Entry 8IO9 (electron microscopy, 2.36 A resolution); this record covers chains K and L of the 12 polymer chains in the assembly.

Chain K (and L):
Name: Probable phosphoketolase
From: Synechococcus elongatus (strain ATCC 33912 / PCC 7942 / FACHB-805)
Notes: chain L of this document is another copy of the same molecule, construct and numbering; everything in this record applies to it too
UniProtKB: A0A8T9U4A0 (A0A8T9U4A0_SYNEL); numbering as in UniProt (aligned over 1-796)
Sequence (796 residues; each row starts with the number of its first residue):
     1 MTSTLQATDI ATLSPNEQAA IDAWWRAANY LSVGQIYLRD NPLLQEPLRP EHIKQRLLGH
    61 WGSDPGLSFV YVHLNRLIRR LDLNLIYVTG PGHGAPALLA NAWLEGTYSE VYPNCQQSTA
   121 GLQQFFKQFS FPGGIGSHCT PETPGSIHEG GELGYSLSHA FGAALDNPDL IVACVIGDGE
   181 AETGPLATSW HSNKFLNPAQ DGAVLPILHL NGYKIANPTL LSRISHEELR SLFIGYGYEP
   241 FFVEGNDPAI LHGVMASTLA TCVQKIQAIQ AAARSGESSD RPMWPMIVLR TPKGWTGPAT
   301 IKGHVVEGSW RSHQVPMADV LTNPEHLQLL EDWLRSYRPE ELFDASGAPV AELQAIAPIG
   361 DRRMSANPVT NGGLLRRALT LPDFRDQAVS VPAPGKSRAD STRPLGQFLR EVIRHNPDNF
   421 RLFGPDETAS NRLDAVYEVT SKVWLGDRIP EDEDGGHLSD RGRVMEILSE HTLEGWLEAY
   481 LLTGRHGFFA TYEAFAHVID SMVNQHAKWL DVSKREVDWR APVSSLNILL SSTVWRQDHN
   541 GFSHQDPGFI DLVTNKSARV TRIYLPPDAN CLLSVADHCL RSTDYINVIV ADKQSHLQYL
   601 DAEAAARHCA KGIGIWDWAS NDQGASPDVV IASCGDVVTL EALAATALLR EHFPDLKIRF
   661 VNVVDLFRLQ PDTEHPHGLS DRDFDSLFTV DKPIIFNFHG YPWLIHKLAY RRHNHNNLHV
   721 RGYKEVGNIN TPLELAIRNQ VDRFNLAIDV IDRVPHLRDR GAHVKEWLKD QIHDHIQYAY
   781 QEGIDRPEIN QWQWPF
Disordered / not traced: 1-8
Metal / ion sites: Mg2+: D178, N211, Y213 (together with thiamine diphosphate)
Residues lining bound ligands:
  - AMP-PNP (ANP; phosphoaminophosphonic acid-adenylate ester), molecule 1: P702, W703, H706, H715, L718, H719, V720, R721, R753
  - AMP-PNP (ANP), molecule 2: H706, K707, Y710, R711, H715
  - thiamine diphosphate (TPP), molecule 1: S63, P91, H93, G151, E152, L153, G177, D178, G179, E180, T183, H209, N211, Y213, K214, I215, T219, K293, H313
  - thiamine diphosphate (TPP), molecule 2: P425, D426, E427, L468, E470, F495, N540
What the authors report for this chain:
  - binding site for AMP-PNP: H706, Y710, R711, H719, R721, R753

Chain K / chain L interface:
Contacting residue pairs (175; chain K residue first):
  R39(K) - Q781(L)  hydrogen bond (side chain-backbone)
  R39(K) - E782(L)  salt bridge
  Q55(K) - E782(L)
  Q55(K) - I784(L)
  R56(K) - Q537(L)
  R56(K) - N730(L)  hydrogen bond (side chain-backbone)
  R56(K) - T731(L)
  R56(K) - I784(L)
  L58(K) - H539(L)
  H60(K) - H539(L)  hydrogen bond
  H60(K) - N540(L)
  K127(K) - Y780(L)  hydrogen bond (side chain-backbone)
  F131(K) - Y780(L)
  F131(K) - Q781(L)
  F131(K) - E782(L)
  F131(K) - G783(L)
  P132(K) - I729(L)
  P132(K) - T731(L)
  P132(K) - E734(L)
  P132(K) - A779(L)
  P132(K) - Y780(L)
  P132(K) - G783(L)
  G133(K) - Y780(L)
  G134(K) - N728(L)  hydrogen bond (backbone-side chain)
  I135(K) - N728(L)
  I135(K) - I729(L)
  G136(K) - I729(L)
  H138(K) - G541(L)  hydrogen bond (side chain-backbone)
  E149(K) - F542(L)
  G151(K) - F542(L)
  E152(K) - F495(L)
  E152(K) - F542(L)
  G179(K) - L468(L)
  E182(K) - T188(L)  hydrogen bond (backbone-side chain)
  E182(K) - I467(L)
  E182(K) - L468(L)  hydrogen bond (side chain-backbone)
  E182(K) - S469(L)
  G184(K) - G184(L)
  G184(K) - T188(L)
  T188(K) - E182(L)  hydrogen bond (side chain-backbone)
  T188(K) - T183(L)
  T188(K) - G184(L)
  K194(K) - I224(L)
  F195(K) - L220(L)  hydrophobic
  Y213(K) - I449(L)
  Y213(K) - D452(L)  hydrogen bond
  K214(K) - D426(L)
  K214(K) - L468(L)
  I215(K) - D426(L)  hydrogen bond (backbone-side chain)
  I215(K) - S430(L)
  I215(K) - N540(L)
  A216(K) - D426(L)  hydrogen bond (backbone-side chain)
  A216(K) - A429(L)  hydrophobic
  A216(K) - K442(L)
  N217(K) - D426(L)  hydrogen bond
  N217(K) - K442(L)  hydrogen bond
  N217(K) - E466(L)
  P218(K) - W444(L)
  P218(K) - L458(L)  hydrophobic
  T219(K) - W444(L)
  L220(K) - F195(L)  hydrophobic
  L220(K) - W444(L)  hydrophobic
  L220(K) - I467(L)  hydrophobic
  R223(K) - W444(L)
  R223(K) - D447(L)  hydrogen bond (side chain-backbone)
  R223(K) - R448(L)
  R223(K) - I449(L)
  R223(K) - D452(L)  salt bridge
  I224(K) - K194(L)
  I224(K) - R281(L)
  E228(K) - G235(L)
  E228(K) - R281(L)  salt bridge
  E228(K) - M283(L)
  S231(K) - S231(L)
  S231(K) - L232(L)
  S231(K) - I234(L)
  L232(K) - S231(L)
  L232(K) - L232(L)  hydrophobic
  L232(K) - G235(L)
  I234(K) - S231(L)
  G235(K) - E228(L)
  G235(K) - L232(L)
  Y236(K) - Y236(L)
  R281(K) - I224(L)
  R281(K) - E228(L)  salt bridge
  H304(K) - D454(L)  salt bridge
  W310(K) - G455(L)
  R311(K) - D454(L)  salt bridge
  Q314(K) - H539(L)
  D426(K) - K214(L)
  D426(K) - I215(L)  hydrogen bond (side chain-backbone)
  D426(K) - A216(L)  hydrogen bond (side chain-backbone)
  D426(K) - N217(L)  hydrogen bond
  A429(K) - A216(L)  hydrophobic
  S430(K) - I215(L)
  K442(K) - N217(L)  hydrogen bond
  W444(K) - P218(L)
  W444(K) - T219(L)
  W444(K) - L220(L)  hydrophobic
  W444(K) - R223(L)
  D447(K) - R223(L)  hydrogen bond (backbone-side chain)
  R448(K) - R223(L)
  I449(K) - Y213(L)
  I449(K) - R223(L)
  D452(K) - Y213(L)  hydrogen bond
  D452(K) - R223(L)  salt bridge
  D454(K) - H304(L)  salt bridge
  D454(K) - R311(L)  salt bridge
  G455(K) - W310(L)
  L458(K) - P218(L)  hydrophobic
  E466(K) - N217(L)
  I467(K) - E182(L)
  I467(K) - K214(L)
  I467(K) - L220(L)  hydrophobic
  L468(K) - G179(L)
  L468(K) - E182(L)  hydrogen bond (backbone-side chain)
  L468(K) - K214(L)
  S469(K) - E182(L)
  F495(K) - E152(L)
  H497(K) - D500(L)  salt bridge
  H497(K) - N504(L)
  H497(K) - L552(L)
  D500(K) - H497(L)  salt bridge
  D500(K) - D500(L)
  N504(K) - H497(L)
  Q505(K) - F542(L)
  K508(K) - F542(L)
  K508(K) - H544(L)
  V512(K) - H544(L)
  Q537(K) - R56(L)
  H539(K) - H60(L)  hydrogen bond
  H539(K) - Q314(L)
  N540(K) - H60(L)
  N540(K) - I215(L)
  G541(K) - H138(L)  hydrogen bond (backbone-side chain)
  F542(K) - G151(L)
  F542(K) - E152(L)
  F542(K) - Q505(L)
  F542(K) - K508(L)
  H544(K) - K508(L)
  H544(K) - V512(L)
  D551(K) - N555(L)
  L552(K) - D500(L)
  L552(K) - L552(L)  hydrophobic
  N555(K) - D551(L)
  N555(K) - Y701(L)
  N555(K) - W703(L)
  Y701(K) - N555(L)  hydrogen bond
  W703(K) - N555(L)
  W703(K) - W703(L)  hydrophobic
  W703(K) - K707(L)
  K707(K) - W703(L)
  N728(K) - G134(L)  hydrogen bond (side chain-backbone)
  N728(K) - I135(L)
  I729(K) - L58(L)  hydrophobic
  I729(K) - P132(L)
  I729(K) - G136(L)
  N730(K) - R56(L)  hydrogen bond (backbone-side chain)
  T731(K) - R56(L)
  T731(K) - P132(L)
  E734(K) - P132(L)
  A779(K) - P132(L)
  Y780(K) - K127(L)  hydrogen bond (backbone-side chain)
  Y780(K) - F131(L)
  Y780(K) - P132(L)
  Y780(K) - G133(L)
  Q781(K) - R39(L)  hydrogen bond (backbone-side chain)
  Q781(K) - F131(L)
  E782(K) - R39(L)  salt bridge
  E782(K) - Q55(L)
  E782(K) - F131(L)
  G783(K) - F131(L)
  G783(K) - P132(L)
  I784(K) - Q55(L)
  I784(K) - R56(L)
Also at the interface, not in a pair above, chain K (110 interface residues in all): S130, S137, E142, E180, T183, P185, A187, H191, L221, S225, M283, H313, G446, E451, H471, V498, S501, S543, D546, G548, P732
Also at the interface, not in a pair above, chain L (110 interface residues in all): S130, S137, E142, E149, E180, P185, A187, H191, L221, S225, H313, G446, E451, H471, V498, S501, D538, S543, D546, P732

Summary:
The chain K/chain L interface involves 110 residues from each chain; the contacts include 29 hydrogen bonds
and 12 salt bridges. Polar pairs include R39(K)-E782(L), R223(K)-D452(L) and E228(K)-R281(L). Ligands of chain
K: AMP-PNP and thiamine diphosphate. The paper reports a binding site for AMP-PNP at H706(K), Y710(K) and
R711(K) among others.
Both chains are Probable phosphoketolase (Synechococcus elongatus (strain ATCC 33912 / PCC 7942 / FACHB-805)).
Entry 8IO9 (Cryo-EM structure of cyanobacteria phosphoketolase complexed with AMPPNP in dodecameric assembly)
was determined by electron microscopy, deposited together with 8IO6, 8IO7, 8IO8, 8IOA and 8IOE.
